7VY0 - chains B and C of the 4 polymer chains in the assembly; structure by electron microscopy, 2.70 A resolution.

== Chain B ==
Protein: Capsid protein VP2
Source organism: Coxsackievirus B3
Chain sequence (263 residues; row label = number of the first residue in the row):
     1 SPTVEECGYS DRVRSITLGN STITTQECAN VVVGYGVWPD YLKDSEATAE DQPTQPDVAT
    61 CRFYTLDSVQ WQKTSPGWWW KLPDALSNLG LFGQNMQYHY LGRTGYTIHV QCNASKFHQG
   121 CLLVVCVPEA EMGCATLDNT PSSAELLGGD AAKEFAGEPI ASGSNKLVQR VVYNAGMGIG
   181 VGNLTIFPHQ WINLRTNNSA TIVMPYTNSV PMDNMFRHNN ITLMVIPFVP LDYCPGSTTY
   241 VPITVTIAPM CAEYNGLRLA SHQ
Not modelled in the structure: 1-7, 263

== Chain C ==
Protein: Capsid protein VP3
Source organism: Coxsackievirus B3
Chain sequence (238 residues; each row starts with the number of its first residue):
     1 GLPTMNTPGS CQFLTSDDFQ SPSAMPQYDV TPEMKIPGEV KNLMEIAEVD SVVPVQNVGE
    61 KVNSMEAYQI PVRSNEGSGT QVFGFPLQPG YSSVFSRTLL GEILNYYTHW SGSIKLTFMF
   121 CGSAMATGKF LLAYSPPGAG APTKRVDAML GTHVVWDVGL QSSCVLCIPW ISQTHYRYVA
   181 SDEYTAGGFI TCWYQTNIVV PADAQSSCYI MCFVSACNDF SVRLLKDTPF ISQNSFFQ

== How chain B and chain C interact ==
Pairs across the interface - 56 pairs, chain B then chain C:
  Y35(B) - G38(C)
  V37(B) - K35(C)
  E46(B) - M34(C)
  E46(B) - K35(C)  hydrogen bond (side chain-backbone)
  K116(B) - S123(C)
  K116(B) - A124(C)  hydrogen bond (backbone-backbone)
  K116(B) - M125(C)
  F117(B) - A202(C)
  F117(B) - D203(C)
  F117(B) - A204(C)  hydrophobic
  H118(B) - S123(C)
  Q119(B) - G122(C)
  Q119(B) - S123(C)
  Q119(B) - Q205(C)
  Q119(B) - S207(C)  hydrogen bond (side chain-backbone)
  Q119(B) - C208(C)
  C121(B) - C121(C)  hydrophobic
  C121(B) - M211(C)  hydrophobic
  V172(B) - M65(C)  hydrophobic
  Y173(B) - N63(C)
  Y173(B) - S64(C)
  V181(B) - M65(C)  hydrophobic
  V181(B) - Y68(C)  hydrophobic
  G182(B) - V52(C)
  G182(B) - Y68(C)  hydrogen bond (backbone-side chain)
  N183(B) - R97(C)  hydrogen bond (side chain-backbone)
  N183(B) - T98(C)
  N183(B) - L99(C)  hydrogen bond (side chain-backbone)
  N183(B) - E102(C)
  T185(B) - D50(C)  hydrogen bond (side chain-backbone)
  T185(B) - S51(C)
  I186(B) - I46(C)  hydrophobic
  W191(B) - M211(C)  hydrophobic
  W191(B) - F213(C)  hydrophobic
  N193(B) - S162(C)  hydrogen bond
  R195(B) - F120(C)
  R195(B) - G122(C)
  R195(B) - S123(C)  hydrogen bond (side chain-backbone)
  R195(B) - A124(C)
  R195(B) - A126(C)  hydrogen bond (side chain-backbone)
  R195(B) - V158(C)
  R195(B) - G159(C)  hydrogen bond (side chain-backbone)
  T196(B) - L160(C)
  T207(B) - P37(C)
  N208(B) - I36(C)
  F228(B) - V52(C)  hydrophobic
  F228(B) - M65(C)  hydrophobic
  F228(B) - Y68(C)  hydrophobic
  F228(B) - Q69(C)  hydrogen bond (backbone-side chain)
  F228(B) - M211(C)  hydrophobic
  V229(B) - C121(C)  hydrophobic
  P230(B) - Q69(C)
  Y233(B) - Q205(C)  hydrogen bond (backbone-side chain)
  C234(B) - D203(C)  hydrogen bond (side chain-backbone)
  C234(B) - A204(C)
  C234(B) - Q205(C)  hydrogen bond (side chain-backbone)
Other interface residues (no listed pair), chain B (36 interface residues in all): R12, G120, P205, Y206, S209, V210, P211, I226, D232, P235
Other interface residues (no listed pair), chain C (41 interface residues in all): V49, M119, P201, Y209

== In short ==
The interface between chain B and chain C involves 36 residues on one side and 41 on the other; the contacts
include 15 hydrogen bonds. Among the polar pairs are E46(B)-K35(C), Q119(B)-S207(C) and G182(B)-Y68(C).
Chain B is Capsid protein VP2 and chain C is Capsid protein VP3, both from Coxsackievirus B3; the structure,
Coxsackievirus B3 full particle at pH7.4 (VP3-234N), was determined by electron microscopy (same publication
as 7VXH, 7VXZ, 7VY5, 7VY6, 7VYK, 7VYL and 3 further entries).
